3DGP - chains A and B; structure by X-ray diffraction, 1.80 A resolution.

== Chain A ==
Molecule: RNA polymerase II transcription factor B subunit 2
From: Saccharomyces cerevisiae
Notes: fragment: C-terminal Domain
Reference sequence: Q02939 (TFB2_YEAST); residues 435-513 here = UniProt positions 435-513
Amino-acid sequence (80 residues; row label = number of the first residue in the row):
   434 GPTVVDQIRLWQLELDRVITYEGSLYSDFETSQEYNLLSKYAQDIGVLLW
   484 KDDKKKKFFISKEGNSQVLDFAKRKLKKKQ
Unresolved in the structure: 434-446, 509-513
Construct notes: expression tag (434)

== Chain B ==
Molecule: RNA polymerase II transcription factor B subunit 5
From: Saccharomyces cerevisiae
Reference sequence: Q3E7C1 (TFB5_YEAST); residue numbers follow UniProt; this construct covers 2-72
Amino-acid sequence (71 residues; row label = number of the first residue in the row):
     2 ARARKGALVQCDPSIKALILQIDAKMSDIVLEELDDTHLLVNPSKVEFVK
    52 HELNRLLSKNIYNPMDEEENQ
Unresolved in the structure: 65-72

== Chain A / chain B interface ==
Contacting residue pairs (47):
  E447(A) - D13(B)  hydrogen bond (backbone-side chain)
  L448(A) - I16(B)  hydrophobic
  L448(A) - L54(B)  hydrophobic
  L448(A) - N55(B)
  L448(A) - L58(B)  hydrophobic
  R450(A) - Q11(B)
  V451(A) - V10(B)  hydrophobic
  V451(A) - Q11(B)
  V451(A) - C12(B)  hydrophobic
  V451(A) - I16(B)  hydrophobic
  I452(A) - L9(B)
  I452(A) - V10(B)
  I452(A) - Q11(B)  hydrogen bond (backbone-backbone)
  T453(A) - L9(B)
  T453(A) - V10(B)
  T453(A) - V47(B)
  T453(A) - K51(B)  hydrogen bond
  Y454(A) - A8(B)
  Y454(A) - L9(B)  hydrogen bond (backbone-backbone)
  Y454(A) - Q11(B)  hydrogen bond
  E455(A) - G7(B)
  G456(A) - K6(B)
  G456(A) - G7(B)  hydrogen bond (backbone-backbone)
  S457(A) - R5(B)
  S457(A) - K6(B)
  L458(A) - R3(B)
  L458(A) - A4(B)
  L458(A) - R5(B)  hydrogen bond (backbone-backbone)
  L458(A) - E33(B)
  L458(A) - L41(B)  hydrophobic
  Y459(A) - R3(B)
  S460(A) - A2(B)  hydrogen bond (backbone-backbone)
  S460(A) - R3(B)  hydrogen bond (backbone-backbone)
  D461(A) - A2(B)
  D461(A) - R3(B)  salt bridge
  F462(A) - A2(B)
  E467(A) - A2(B)
  L482(A) - L9(B)  hydrophobic
  W483(A) - L9(B)  hydrophobic
  W483(A) - L35(B)  hydrophobic
  W483(A) - D36(B)  hydrogen bond
  W483(A) - H39(B)
  K488(A) - L35(B)  hydrogen bond (side chain-backbone)
  K490(A) - E33(B)  salt bridge
  F492(A) - G7(B)
  F492(A) - L9(B)  hydrophobic
  F492(A) - L41(B)  hydrophobic
Also at the interface, not in a pair above, chain A (22 interface residues in all): D485
Also at the interface, not in a pair above, chain B (24 interface residues in all): E34

== In short ==
22 residues of chain A face 24 of chain B across their interface, with 11 hydrogen bonds and 2 salt bridges.
Polar contacts include D461(A)-R3(B), K490(A)-E33(B) and E447(A)-D13(B).
Here chain A is RNA polymerase II transcription factor B subunit 2 and chain B is RNA polymerase II
transcription factor B subunit 5, both from Saccharomyces cerevisiae. Entry 3DGP (Crystal Structure of the
complex between Tfb5 and the C-terminal domain of Tfb2) was determined by X-ray diffraction.
